PDB entry 7PA6 | X-ray diffraction, 1.90 A resolution | chains KKK and OOO of the 10 polymer chains in the assembly

Chain KKK (and OOO):
Molecule: scFv 27C11 antibody heavy chain
Source organism: Homo sapiens
Notes: antibody fragment or engineered binder; chain OOO of this document is another copy of the same molecule, construct and numbering; everything in this record applies to it too
Sequence (253 residues; each row starts with the number of its first residue; numbering starts at 0):
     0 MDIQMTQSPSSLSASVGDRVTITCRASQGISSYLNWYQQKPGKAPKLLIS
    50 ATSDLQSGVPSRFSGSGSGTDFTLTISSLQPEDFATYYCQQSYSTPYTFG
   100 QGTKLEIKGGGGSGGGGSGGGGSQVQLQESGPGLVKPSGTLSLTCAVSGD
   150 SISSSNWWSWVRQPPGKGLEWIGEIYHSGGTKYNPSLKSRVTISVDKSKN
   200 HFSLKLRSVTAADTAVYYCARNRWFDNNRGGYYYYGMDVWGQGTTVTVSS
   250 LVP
Disordered / not traced: 108-122 (chain OOO: 109-122, 249-252)
Cystine bridges: C144-C218

Chain KKK / chain OOO interface:
Pairs across the interface (8; chain KKK residue first):
  D1(KKK) - S65(OOO)
  D1(KKK) - G66(OOO)
  P184(KKK) - S52(OOO)
  S185(KKK) - S63(OOO)
  K187(KKK) - D53(OOO)  salt bridge
  R189(KKK) - S60(OOO)
  S207(KKK) - S60(OOO)
  T209(KKK) - S77(OOO)
Also at the interface, not in a pair above, chain KKK (9 interface residues in all): S188, A211
Also at the interface, not in a pair above, chain OOO (9 interface residues in all): L54, S76

In short:
Chain KKK and chain OOO each contribute 9 residues to their interface; the contacts include 1 salt bridge. Its
one salt-bridged contact is K187(KKK)-D53(OOO).
Chain KKK and chain OOO are both scFv 27C11 antibody heavy chain (Homo sapiens); the structure, JC
polyomavirus VP1 in complex with scFv 27C11, was determined by X-ray diffraction.
